8P2O - chains A and B; structure by X-ray diffraction, 1.85 A resolution.

Chain A (and B):
Protein: Zinc finger and BTB domain-containing protein 8A.1-A
From: Xenopus laevis
Notes: chain B of this document is another copy of the same molecule, construct and numbering; everything in this record applies to it too
Reference sequence: Q0IH98 (ZB8AA_XENLA); residues 1-147 here = UniProt positions 1-147
Chain sequence (156 residues; each row starts with the number of its first residue; numbers below 1 keep their minus sign (Met-1 is residue -1)):
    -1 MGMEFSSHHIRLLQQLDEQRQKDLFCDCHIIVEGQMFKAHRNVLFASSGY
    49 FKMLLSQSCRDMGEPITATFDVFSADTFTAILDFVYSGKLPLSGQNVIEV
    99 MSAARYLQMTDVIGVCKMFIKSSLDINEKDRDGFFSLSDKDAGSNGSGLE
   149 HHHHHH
Not modelled in the structure: -1 to 3, 126-154 (chain B: -1 to 3, 124-154)
Construct notes: initiating methionine (-1); expression tag (0, 148-154); engineered mutation Arg103 (Ser in Q0IH98)
What the authors report for this chain:
  - mutagenesis - S103R: abolished binding to interdimer interactions

Interface between chain A and chain B:
Pairs across the interface (63; chain A residue first):
  His6(A) - Leu11(B)
  His6(A) - Phe82(B)  hydrogen bond (side chain-backbone)
  His6(A) - Val83(B)  hydrogen bond (side chain-backbone)
  His6(A) - Gly86(B)
  His7(A) - His7(B)
  His7(A) - Ile8(B)
  His7(A) - Leu11(B)
  His7(A) - Ser85(B)  hydrogen bond (side chain-backbone)
  Ile8(A) - His7(B)
  Arg9(A) - Ala44(B)  hydrogen bond (side chain-backbone)
  Leu10(A) - Leu11(B)  hydrophobic
  Leu10(A) - Ala44(B)  hydrophobic
  Leu11(A) - His6(B)
  Leu11(A) - His7(B)
  Leu11(A) - Leu10(B)  hydrophobic
  Gln13(A) - Ala44(B)
  Leu14(A) - Asn40(B)
  Gln17(A) - Asn40(B)  hydrogen bond (side chain-backbone)
  Gln17(A) - Phe43(B)
  Gln17(A) - Ala44(B)
  Lys20(A) - Arg58(B)  hydrogen bond (backbone-side chain)
  Asp21(A) - Arg58(B)  salt bridge
  Leu22(A) - Cys57(B)  hydrophobic
  Phe23(A) - Arg39(B)
  Phe23(A) - Asn40(B)
  Phe23(A) - Phe43(B)  hydrophobic
  Phe23(A) - Leu53(B)
  Phe23(A) - Cys57(B)  hydrogen bond (backbone-backbone)
  Phe23(A) - Met60(B)
  Cys24(A) - Met60(B)
  Asp25(A) - Met60(B)
  His38(A) - Asn40(B)
  Arg39(A) - Phe23(B)
  Asn40(A) - Leu14(B)
  Asn40(A) - Gln17(B)  hydrogen bond (backbone-side chain)
  Asn40(A) - His38(B)
  Asn40(A) - Asn40(B)  hydrogen bond
  Phe43(A) - Gln17(B)
  Phe43(A) - Phe23(B)  hydrophobic
  Ala44(A) - Leu10(B)  hydrophobic
  Ala44(A) - Gln13(B)
  Ala44(A) - Gln17(B)
  Ser45(A) - Leu10(B)
  Lys50(A) - Gln13(B)  hydrogen bond
  Leu53(A) - Phe23(B)
  Cys57(A) - Leu22(B)  hydrophobic
  Cys57(A) - Phe23(B)  hydrogen bond (backbone-backbone)
  Arg58(A) - Lys20(B)  hydrogen bond (side chain-backbone)
  Arg58(A) - Asp21(B)  salt bridge
  Arg58(A) - Leu22(B)
  Met60(A) - Asp25(B)
  Met60(A) - Gly61(B)
  Met60(A) - Glu62(B)
  Met60(A) - Pro63(B)
  Gly61(A) - Met60(B)
  Gly61(A) - Gly61(B)
  Glu62(A) - Met60(B)
  Pro63(A) - Met60(B)
  Phe82(A) - His6(B)  hydrogen bond (backbone-side chain)
  Val83(A) - His6(B)  hydrogen bond (backbone-side chain)
  Ser85(A) - His7(B)
  Gly86(A) - His6(B)
  Asp109(A) - His6(B)  salt bridge
Interface residues without a listed pair, chain A (35 interface residues in all): Val41
Interface residues without a listed pair, chain B (33 interface residues in all): Cys24, Val41, Ser45, Asp109

Summary:
35 residues of chain A and 33 residues of chain B are in contact, with 14 hydrogen bonds and 3 salt bridges.
Polar contacts include Asp21(A)-Arg58(B), Asp109(A)-His6(B) and His6(A)-Phe82(B). From the paper: S103R of
chain A abolishes binding to interdimer interactions.
Chain A and chain B are both Zinc finger and BTB domain-containing protein 8A.1-A (Xenopus laevis); the
structure, Dimeric mutant S103R of the BTB domain of ZBTB8A from Xenopus laevis, was determined by X-ray
diffraction, deposited together with 8P2N, 8RIR and 8RIT.
